Entry 1ZQR (X-ray diffraction, 3.70 A resolution); this record covers chains T and A of the 3 polymer chains in the assembly.

[Chain T]
Molecule: 8-nt DNA strand
Sequence (8 nucleotides; each row starts with the number of its first residue):
     1 CATTAGAA

[Chain A]
Molecule: Protein (DNA polymerase beta (e.c.2.7.7.7))
From: Homo sapiens
Reference sequence: P06746 (DPOB_HUMAN); residues 2-335 here correspond to UniProt positions 1-334 (UniProt number = residue number - 1)
Chain sequence (335 residues; numbered 1 to 335; the number before each row is that of its first residue):
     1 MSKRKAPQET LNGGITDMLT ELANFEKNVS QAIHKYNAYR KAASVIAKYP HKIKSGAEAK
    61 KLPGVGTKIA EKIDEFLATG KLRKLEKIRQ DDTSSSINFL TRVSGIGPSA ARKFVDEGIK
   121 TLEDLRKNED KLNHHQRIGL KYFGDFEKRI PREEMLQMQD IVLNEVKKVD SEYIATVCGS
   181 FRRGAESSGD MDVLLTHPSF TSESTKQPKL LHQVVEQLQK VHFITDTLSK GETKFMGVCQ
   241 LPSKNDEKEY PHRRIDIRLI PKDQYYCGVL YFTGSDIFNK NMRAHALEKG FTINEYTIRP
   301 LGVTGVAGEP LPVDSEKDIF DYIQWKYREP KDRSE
Not modelled in the structure: 1-8
Metal / ion sites: Ni2+ site 1: His51, His134; Na+: Thr101, Ile106; Ni2+ site 2 near Asp192 (its only coordinating residue here)
Swiss-Prot annotation at these positions:
  - binding site (K(+)): Lys61
  - binding site (Na(+)): Lys61

[Interface between chain T and chain A]
Contacting residue pairs - 12 pairs, chain T then chain A:
  DA2(T) with Tyr296(A), sugar contact
  DT3(T) with Thr233(A), phosphate contact; Lys234(A), phosphate contact
  DT4(T) with Ser229(A), phosphate contact; Lys230(A), phosphate contact; Gly231(A), phosphate contact; Glu232(A), hydrogen bond to the phosphate; Thr233(A), hydrogen bond to the phosphate; Lys234(A), phosphate contact
  DA5(T) with Ser229(A), sugar contact; Lys230(A), hydrogen bond to the phosphate
  DG6(T) with Asn133(A), phosphate contact
Interface residues without a listed pair, chain A (9 interface residues in all): His134

[Summary]
5 residues of chain T face 9 of chain A across their interface; the contacts include 3 hydrogen bonds. Polar
pairs include DT4(T)-Glu232(A), DT4(T)-Thr233(A) and DA5(T)-Lys230(A). Thr101(A) and Ile106(A) form the Na+
site. From UniProt: K+-binding residue Lys61(A) and Na+-binding residue Lys61(A) on chain A.
Chain T is an 8-nt DNA strand and chain A is Protein (DNA polymerase beta (e.c.2.7.7.7)) (Homo sapiens); the
structure, DNA polymerase beta (e.c.2.7.7.7)/DNA complex, soaked in the presence of NICL2, was determined by
X-ray diffraction, deposited together with 1ZQA, 1ZQB, 1ZQC, 1ZQD, 1ZQE, 1ZQG and 28 further entries.
